PDB entry 2DBV | X-ray diffraction, 2.20 A resolution | chains Q and R of the 4 polymer chains in the assembly

# Chain Q (and R)
Protein: Glyceraldehyde-3-phosphate dehydrogenase
Source organism: Geobacillus stearothermophilus
Notes: EC 1.2.1.12; chain R of this document is another copy of the same molecule, construct and numbering; everything in this record applies to it too
UniProt: P00362 (G3P_BACST); the construct lacks a stretch of the UniProt sequence and is renumbered around it, so the offset changes along the chain: 0-34 = UniProt 1-35; 36-122 = UniProt 36-122; 123-138 = UniProt 124-139; 139-188 = UniProt 141-190; 1 more segments
Chain sequence (334 residues; numbered 0 to 333 plus 2 insertion-coded residues; 2 numbers in that range are skipped by the numbering (no residue carries them; nothing is unmodelled there); the number before each row is that of its first residue; numbering starts at 0):
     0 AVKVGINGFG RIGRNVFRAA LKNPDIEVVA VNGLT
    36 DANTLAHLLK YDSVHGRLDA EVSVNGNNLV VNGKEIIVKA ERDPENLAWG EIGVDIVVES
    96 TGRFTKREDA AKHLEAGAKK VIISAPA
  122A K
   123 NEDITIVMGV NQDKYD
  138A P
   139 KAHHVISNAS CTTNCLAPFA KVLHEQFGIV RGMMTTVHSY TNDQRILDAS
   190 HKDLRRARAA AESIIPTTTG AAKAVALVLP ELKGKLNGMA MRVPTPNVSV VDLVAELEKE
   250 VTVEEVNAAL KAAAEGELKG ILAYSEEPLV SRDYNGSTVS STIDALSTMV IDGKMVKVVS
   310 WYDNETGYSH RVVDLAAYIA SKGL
Differences from the reference sequence: engineered mutation Gly32 (Asp33 in P00362), Ala187 (Leu189 in P00362), Ser188 (Pro190 in P00362)
Small-molecule neighbours: NADPH (NDP; NADPH dihydro-nicotinamide-adenine-dinucleotide phosphate): Gly7, Phe8, Gly9, Arg10, Ile11, Gly12, Asn31, Gly32, Leu33, Glu76, Arg77, Ser95, Thr96, Gly97, Arg98, Phe99, Ser119, Ala120, Cys149, His176, Thr179, Asn180, Asn313, Glu314, Tyr317

# How chain Q and chain R interact
Residue-residue contacts (104; chain Q residue first):
  Arg169(Q) - Glu245(R)  salt bridge
  Arg169(Q) - Ile300(R)
  Arg169(Q) - Asp301(R)  salt bridge
  Arg169(Q) - Lys303(R)
  Arg169(Q) - Met304(R)
  Gly170(Q) - Ile300(R)
  Gly170(Q) - Met304(R)
  Met171(Q) - Val243(R)  hydrophobic
  Met171(Q) - Met298(R)
  Met171(Q) - Ile300(R)  hydrophobic
  Met171(Q) - Met304(R)
  Met171(Q) - Val305(R)
  Met171(Q) - Lys306(R)
  Met172(Q) - Lys306(R)  hydrogen bond (backbone-side chain)
  Thr173(Q) - Asp241(R)  hydrogen bond
  Thr173(Q) - Lys306(R)  hydrogen bond
  Val175(Q) - Ile203(R)  hydrophobic
  Val175(Q) - Met230(R)  hydrophobic
  Leu193(Q) - Pro277(R)  hydrophobic
  Arg194(Q) - Pro277(R)
  Arg194(Q) - Leu278(R)  hydrogen bond (side chain-backbone)
  Arg194(Q) - Val279(R)
  Arg194(Q) - Asp293(R)  salt bridge
  Arg194(Q) - Leu295(R)
  Arg197(Q) - Val279(R)
  Arg197(Q) - Asp282(R)  salt bridge
  Glu201(Q) - Thr234(R)
  Glu201(Q) - Arg281(R)  salt bridge
  Ser202(Q) - Val279(R)
  Ser202(Q) - Ser280(R)  hydrogen bond
  Ser202(Q) - Arg281(R)  hydrogen bond (side chain-backbone)
  Ile203(Q) - Val175(R)
  Ile203(Q) - Val232(R)  hydrophobic
  Ile203(Q) - Thr234(R)
  Ile203(Q) - Val237(R)
  Ile203(Q) - Val279(R)
  Ile203(Q) - Ser280(R)  hydrogen bond (backbone-side chain)
  Ile203(Q) - Trp310(R)
  Pro205(Q) - Leu278(R)
  Pro205(Q) - Trp310(R)  hydrophobic
  Gly223(Q) - Asp301(R)
  Lys224(Q) - Ile300(R)
  Leu225(Q) - Ile300(R)
  Asn226(Q) - Met298(R)
  Asn226(Q) - Ile300(R)
  Gly227(Q) - Met298(R)
  Met228(Q) - Ser296(R)
  Met228(Q) - Val308(R)  hydrophobic
  Met230(Q) - Val175(R)  hydrophobic
  Met230(Q) - Val239(R)  hydrophobic
  Pro233(Q) - Pro233(R)
  Thr234(Q) - Glu201(R)
  Thr234(Q) - Ser202(R)
  Thr234(Q) - Ile203(R)
  Thr234(Q) - Pro233(R)
  Val239(Q) - Met230(R)  hydrophobic
  Asp241(Q) - Thr173(R)  hydrogen bond
  Val243(Q) - Met171(R)  hydrophobic
  Val243(Q) - Val243(R)  hydrophobic
  Glu245(Q) - Arg169(R)  salt bridge
  Glu245(Q) - Glu245(R)
  Glu245(Q) - Met304(R)
  Pro277(Q) - Leu193(R)  hydrophobic
  Pro277(Q) - Arg194(R)
  Leu278(Q) - Arg194(R)  hydrogen bond (backbone-side chain)
  Leu278(Q) - Pro205(R)
  Val279(Q) - Arg194(R)
  Val279(Q) - Arg197(R)
  Val279(Q) - Ser202(R)
  Val279(Q) - Ile203(R)
  Val279(Q) - Ile204(R)  hydrophobic
  Ser280(Q) - Ser202(R)  hydrogen bond
  Ser280(Q) - Ile203(R)  hydrogen bond (backbone-backbone)
  Arg281(Q) - Glu201(R)  salt bridge
  Arg281(Q) - Ser202(R)  hydrogen bond (backbone-side chain)
  Asp282(Q) - Arg197(R)  salt bridge
  Asp293(Q) - Arg194(R)  salt bridge
  Leu295(Q) - Arg194(R)
  Ser296(Q) - Arg194(R)
  Ser296(Q) - Met228(R)
  Met298(Q) - Met171(R)  hydrophobic
  Met298(Q) - Asn226(R)
  Met298(Q) - Gly227(R)
  Val299(Q) - Met171(R)
  Ile300(Q) - Arg169(R)
  Ile300(Q) - Gly170(R)
  Ile300(Q) - Gly223(R)
  Ile300(Q) - Lys224(R)
  Ile300(Q) - Leu225(R)
  Ile300(Q) - Asn226(R)
  Asp301(Q) - Arg169(R)  salt bridge
  Lys303(Q) - Arg169(R)
  Met304(Q) - Arg169(R)
  Met304(Q) - Gly170(R)
  Met304(Q) - Met171(R)
  Met304(Q) - Glu245(R)
  Met304(Q) - Met304(R)  hydrophobic
  Lys306(Q) - Met171(R)
  Lys306(Q) - Met172(R)
  Lys306(Q) - Thr173(R)  hydrogen bond
  Lys306(Q) - Met228(R)
  Val308(Q) - Met228(R)  hydrophobic
  Trp310(Q) - Ile203(R)
  Trp310(Q) - Pro205(R)  hydrophobic
Interface residues without a listed pair, chain Q (50 interface residues in all): Val168, Ile204, Val232, Val237, Glu276, Val305
Interface residues without a listed pair, chain R (50 interface residues in all): Val168, Glu276, Val299

# Overview
Chain Q and chain R each contribute 50 residues to their interface; the contacts include 13 hydrogen bonds and
10 salt bridges. Among the polar pairs are Arg169(Q)-Glu245(R), Arg169(Q)-Asp301(R) and Arg194(Q)-Asp293(R).
Ligands of chain Q: NADPH.
Both chains are Glyceraldehyde-3-phosphate dehydrogenase (Geobacillus stearothermophilus). Entry 2DBV
(Glyceraldehyde-3-phosphate dehydrogenase mutant with asp 32 replaced by gly, leu 187 replaced by ala, and pro
...) was determined by X-ray diffraction (same publication as 1DBV, 3DBV and 4DBV).
